6LY9 - chains X and M of the 16 polymer chains in the assembly; structure by electron microscopy, 3.93 A resolution.

== Chain X ==
Name: V-type ATP synthase, subunit K
Source organism: Thermus thermophilus HB8
UniProt: Q5SIT7 (Q5SIT7_THET8); residues -18 to 80 here correspond to UniProt positions 1-99 (UniProt number = residue number + 19)
Chain sequence (99 residues; numbered -18 to 80; the number before each row is that of its first residue; numbers below 1 keep their minus sign (Met-18 is residue -18)):
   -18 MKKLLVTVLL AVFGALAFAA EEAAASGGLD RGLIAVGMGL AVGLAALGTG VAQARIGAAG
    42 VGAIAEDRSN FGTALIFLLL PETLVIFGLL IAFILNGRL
Not modelled in the structure: -18 to 7

== Chain M ==
Name: V-type ATP synthase subunit C
Source organism: Thermus thermophilus HB8
UniProt: P74902 (VATC_THET8); residue numbers follow UniProt; this construct covers 1-323
Chain sequence (323 residues; row label = number of the first residue in the row):
     1 MADDFAYLNA RVRVRRGTLL KESFFQEALD LSFADFLRLL SETVYGGELA GQGLPDVDRA
    61 VLRTQAKLVG DLPRLVTGEA REAVRLLLLR NDLHNLQALL RAKATGRPFE EVLLLPGTLR
   121 EEVWRQAYEA QDPAGMAQVL AVPGHPLARA LRAVLRETQD LARVEALLAK RFFEDVAKAA
   181 KGLDQPALRD YLALEVDAEN LRTAFKLQGS GLAPDAFFLK GGRFVDRVRF ARLMEGDYAV
   241 LDELSGTPFS GLSGVRDLKA LERGLRCVLL KEAKKGVQDP LGVGLVLAYV KEREWEAVRL
   301 RLLARRAYFG LPRAQVEEEV VCP
Not modelled in the structure: 1-2
Disulfide bonds: Cys267-Cys322
What the authors report for this chain:
  - contacts within the chain: Arg90-Glu195

== Chain X / chain M interface ==
Pairs across the interface - 5 pairs, chain X then chain M:
  Arg36(X) - Asp4(M)  salt bridge
  Ala40(X) - Tyr7(M)  hydrophobic
  Gly43(X) - Tyr7(M)  hydrogen bond (backbone-side chain)
  Ala44(X) - Tyr7(M)
  Glu47(X) - Arg11(M)  salt bridge
Also at the interface, not in a pair above, chain M (4 interface residues in all): Leu75

== In short ==
The interface between chain X and chain M involves 5 residues on one side and 4 on the other, with 1 hydrogen
bond and 2 salt bridges. Polar pairs include Arg36(X)-Asp4(M), Glu47(X)-Arg11(M) and Gly43(X)-Tyr7(M). The
paper reports contacts within the chain involving Arg90(M) and Glu195(M).
Here chain X is V-type ATP synthase, subunit K and chain M is V-type ATP synthase subunit C, both from Thermus
thermophilus HB8. Entry 6LY9 (The membrane-embedded Vo domain of V/A-ATPase from Thermus thermophilus) was
determined by electron microscopy, deposited together with 6LY8.
